Entry 4A3K (X-ray diffraction, 3.50 A resolution); this record covers chains A and E of the 15 polymer chains in the assembly.

Chain A:
Name: DNA-directed RNA polymerase II subunit RPB1
Organism: Saccharomyces cerevisiae
Notes: EC 2.7.7.6
UniProt: P04050 (RPB1_YEAST); residues 1-1732 here = UniProt positions 1-1732
Sequence (1732 residues; each row starts with the number of its first residue):
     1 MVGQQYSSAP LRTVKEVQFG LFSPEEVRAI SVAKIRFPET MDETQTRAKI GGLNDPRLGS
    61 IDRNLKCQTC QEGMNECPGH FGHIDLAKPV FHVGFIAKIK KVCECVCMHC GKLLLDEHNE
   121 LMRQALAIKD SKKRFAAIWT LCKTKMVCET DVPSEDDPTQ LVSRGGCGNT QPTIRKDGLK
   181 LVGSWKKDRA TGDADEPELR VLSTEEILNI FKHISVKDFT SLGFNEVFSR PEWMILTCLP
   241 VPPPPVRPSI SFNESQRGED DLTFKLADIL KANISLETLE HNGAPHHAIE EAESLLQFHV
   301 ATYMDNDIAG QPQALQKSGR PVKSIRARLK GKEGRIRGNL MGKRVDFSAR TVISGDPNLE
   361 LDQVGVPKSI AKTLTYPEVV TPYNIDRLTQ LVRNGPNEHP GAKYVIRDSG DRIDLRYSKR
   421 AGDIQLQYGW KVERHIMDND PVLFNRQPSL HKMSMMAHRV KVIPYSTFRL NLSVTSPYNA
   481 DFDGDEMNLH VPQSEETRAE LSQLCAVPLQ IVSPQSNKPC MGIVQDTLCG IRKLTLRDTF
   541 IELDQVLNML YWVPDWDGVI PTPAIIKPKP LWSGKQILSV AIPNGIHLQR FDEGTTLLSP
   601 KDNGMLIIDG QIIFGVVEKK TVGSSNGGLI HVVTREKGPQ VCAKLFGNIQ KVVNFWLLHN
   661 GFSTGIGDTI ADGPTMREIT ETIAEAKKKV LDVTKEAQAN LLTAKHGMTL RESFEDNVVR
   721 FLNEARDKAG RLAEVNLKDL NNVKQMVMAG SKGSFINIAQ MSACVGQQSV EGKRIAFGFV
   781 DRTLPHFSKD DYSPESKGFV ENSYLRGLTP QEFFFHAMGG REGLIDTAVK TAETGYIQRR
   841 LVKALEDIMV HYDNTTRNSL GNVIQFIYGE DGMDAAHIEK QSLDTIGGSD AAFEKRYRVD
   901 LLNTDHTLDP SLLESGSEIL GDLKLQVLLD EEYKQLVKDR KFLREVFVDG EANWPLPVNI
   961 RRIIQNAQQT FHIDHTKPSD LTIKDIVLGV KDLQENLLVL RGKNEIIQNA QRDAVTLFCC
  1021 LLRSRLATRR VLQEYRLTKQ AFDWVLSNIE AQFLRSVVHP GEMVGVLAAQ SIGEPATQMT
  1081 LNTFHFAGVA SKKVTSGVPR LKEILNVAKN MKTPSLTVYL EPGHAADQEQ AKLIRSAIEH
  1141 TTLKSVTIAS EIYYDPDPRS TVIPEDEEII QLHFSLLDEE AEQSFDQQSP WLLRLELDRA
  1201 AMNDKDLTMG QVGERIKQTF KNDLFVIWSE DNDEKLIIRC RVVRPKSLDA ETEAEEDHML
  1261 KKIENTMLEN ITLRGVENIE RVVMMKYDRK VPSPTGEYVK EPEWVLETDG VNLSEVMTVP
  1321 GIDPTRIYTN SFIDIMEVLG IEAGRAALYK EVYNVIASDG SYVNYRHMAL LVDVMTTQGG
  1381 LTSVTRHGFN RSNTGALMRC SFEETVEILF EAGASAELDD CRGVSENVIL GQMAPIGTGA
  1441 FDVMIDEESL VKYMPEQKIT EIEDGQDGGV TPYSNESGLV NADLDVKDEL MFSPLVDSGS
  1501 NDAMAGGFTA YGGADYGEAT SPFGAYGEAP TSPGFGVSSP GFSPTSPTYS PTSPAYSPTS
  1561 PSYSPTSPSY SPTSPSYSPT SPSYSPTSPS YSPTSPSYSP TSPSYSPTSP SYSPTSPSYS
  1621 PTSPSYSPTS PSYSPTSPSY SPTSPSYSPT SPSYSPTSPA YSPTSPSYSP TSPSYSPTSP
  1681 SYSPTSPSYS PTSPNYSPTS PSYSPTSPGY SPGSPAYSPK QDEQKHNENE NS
Unresolved in the structure: 1-2, 1081-1091, 1177-1186, 1244-1253, 1456-1732
Metal / ion sites: Zn2+ site 1: Cys67, Cys70, Cys77, His80; Zn2+ site 2: Cys107, Cys110, Cys148, Cys167; Mg2+: Asp481, Asp483, Asp485 (shared with 1 residue of chain P)
Swiss-Prot annotation at these positions:
  - region: Pro248 to Asp260 (Lid loop), Asn306 to Lys323 (Rudder loop), Pro810 to Glu822 (Bridging helix)
  - binding site (Zn(2+)): Cys67, Cys70, Cys77, His80, Cys107, Cys110, Cys148, Cys167
  - binding site (Mg(2+)): Asp481, Asp483, Asp485
  - modified residue: Thr1471 (Phosphothreonine)
  - cross-link (Glycyl lysine isopeptide (Lys-Gly)): Lys695 (interchain with G-Cter in ubiquitin), Lys1246 (interchain with G-Cter in ubiquitin), Lys1350 (interchain with G-Cter in ubiquitin)
  - natural variant: Ser1653 to Pro1659 (deletion: In strain: A364A)
  - mutagenesis: Lys1246 (K1246R: Impairs ubiquitination during transcription stress)
From the paper describing this entry:
  - mutagenesis - Q1078N, Q1078S: abolished growth (citing earlier work)

Chain E:
Name: DNA-directed RNA polymerases I, II, and III subunit rpabc 1
Organism: Saccharomyces cerevisiae
UniProt: P20434 (RPAB1_YEAST); residue numbers follow UniProt; this construct covers 1-215
Sequence (215 residues; numbered 1 to 215; the number before each row is that of its first residue):
     1 MDQENERNIS RLWRAFRTVK EMVKDRGYFI TQEEVELPLE DFKAKYCDSM GRPQRKMMSF
    61 QANPTEESIS KFPDMGSLWV EFCDEPSVGV KTMKTFVIHI QEKNFQTGIF VYQNNITPSA
   121 MKLVPSIPPA TIETFNEAAL VVNITHHELV PKHIRLSSDE KRELLKRYRL KESQLPRIQR
   181 ADPVALYLGL KRGEVVKIIR KSETSGRYAS YRICM
Unresolved in the structure: 1

Chain A / chain E interface:
Pairs across the interface (97; chain A residue first):
  Arg857(A) with Tyr168(E), hydrogen bond (side chain-backbone); Leu170(E); Gln174(E)
  Leu860(A) with Gln174(E), hydrogen bond (backbone-side chain)
  Gly861(A) with Gln174(E), hydrogen bond (backbone-side chain)
  Asn862(A) with Ser173(E); Gln174(E)
  Val863(A) with Leu170(E), hydrophobic; Gln174(E), hydrogen bond (backbone-backbone); Pro176(E)
  Gln865(A) with Tyr208(E)
  Phe866(A) with Tyr168(E), hydrophobic; Tyr208(E), hydrogen bond (backbone-side chain); Ala209(E); Ser210(E); Tyr211(E), hydrophobic
  Ile867(A) with Tyr168(E)
  Gly869(A) with Thr204(E), hydrogen bond (backbone-side chain)
  Glu870(A) with Arg200(E), salt bridge; Ser202(E), hydrogen bond; Thr204(E); Ser205(E), hydrogen bond (backbone-side chain); Tyr208(E)
  Asp871(A) with Thr204(E), hydrogen bond; Ser205(E)
  Phe942(A) with Lys201(E); Gly206(E); Arg207(E)
  Glu945(A) with Lys201(E), salt bridge
  Val946(A) with Lys201(E); Ser202(E); Gly206(E)
  Phe947(A) with Glu203(E)
  Trp954(A) with Glu203(E)
  Leu956(A) with Thr204(E)
  Asn1004(A) with Arg167(E)
  Ile1006(A) with Glu163(E); Leu164(E); Arg167(E); Tyr168(E), hydrophobic
  Ile1007(A) with Arg167(E); Tyr168(E)
  Ala1010(A) with Tyr168(E)
  Asp1013(A) with Ser205(E); Arg207(E), salt bridge
  Ala1014(A) with Ser205(E)
  Thr1016(A) with Ser205(E); Arg207(E)
  Leu1017(A) with Glu203(E); Thr204(E); Ser205(E), hydrogen bond (backbone-backbone); Gly206(E)
  Met1317(A) with Val142(E), hydrophobic; Ile144(E), hydrophobic
  Thr1318(A) with Arg11(E); Arg14(E), hydrogen bond (backbone-side chain); Val141(E)
  Pro1324(A) with Val142(E), hydrophobic; His147(E)
  Thr1325(A) with His146(E), hydrogen bond (side chain-backbone); His147(E), hydrogen bond (side chain-backbone); Glu148(E), hydrogen bond (backbone-backbone)
  Arg1326(A) with His147(E); Glu148(E), salt bridge
  Ile1327(A) with His147(E), hydrogen bond (backbone-side chain)
  Met1336(A) with Gln179(E)
  Glu1337(A) with Pro183(E)
  Val1338(A) with Ile144(E); Pro183(E)
  Leu1339(A) with Ile144(E), hydrophobic; His147(E); Val150(E); Val184(E)
  Gly1340(A) with Asp182(E); Pro183(E)
  Ile1341(A) with Asp182(E), hydrogen bond (backbone-side chain); Arg212(E)
  Glu1342(A) with Pro151(E); His153(E); Ile198(E); Arg200(E), salt bridge; Arg212(E), salt bridge
  Ala1343(A) with Leu149(E)
  Arg1345(A) with Arg200(E)
  Ala1346(A) with Leu149(E), hydrophobic
  Tyr1349(A) with Glu203(E)
  Tyr1365(A) with Glu203(E); Thr204(E)
  Arg1366(A) with Thr204(E)
  Thr1376(A) with Arg212(E), hydrogen bond (backbone-side chain)
  Thr1377(A) with Pro176(E); Arg177(E), hydrogen bond (backbone-backbone); Arg212(E)
  Gln1378(A) with Arg177(E), hydrogen bond
  Gly1379(A) with Arg177(E); Gln179(E), hydrogen bond (backbone-side chain)
  Gly1380(A) with Gln179(E)
Also at the interface, not in a pair above, chain A (56 interface residues in all): Asp853, Thr855, Lys1003, Tyr1328, Ile1335, Ala1347, Asp1373
Also at the interface, not in a pair above, chain E (42 interface residues in all): Ala138, Arg169, Leu175

Overview:
Chain A and chain E form an interface of 56 and 42 residues respectively; the contacts include 20 hydrogen
bonds and 6 salt bridges. Among the polar pairs are Glu870(A)-Arg200(E), Glu945(A)-Lys201(E) and
Asp1013(A)-Arg207(E). From the paper: Q1078N and Q1078S of chain A abolish growth.
Chain A is DNA-directed RNA polymerase II subunit RPB1 and chain E is DNA-directed RNA polymerases I, II, and
III subunit rpabc 1, both from Saccharomyces cerevisiae; the structure, RNA Polymerase II initial transcribing
complex with a 7nt DNA-RNA hybrid, was determined by X-ray diffraction (same publication as 4A3B, 4A3C, 4A3D,
4A3E, 4A3F, 4A3G and 4 further entries).
